PDB entry 8EP0 | electron microscopy, 4.90 A resolution (low resolution: residue-level contacts below are approximate; hydrogen-bond / salt-bridge calls are withheld) | chains A and F of the 8 polymer chains in the assembly

Chain A:
Name: Potassium voltage-gated channel subfamily H member 1
From: Rattus norvegicus
UniProtKB: Q63472 (KCNH1_RAT); residue numbers follow UniProt; this construct covers 10-722
Amino-acid sequence (713 residues; numbered 10 to 722; the number before each row is that of its first residue):
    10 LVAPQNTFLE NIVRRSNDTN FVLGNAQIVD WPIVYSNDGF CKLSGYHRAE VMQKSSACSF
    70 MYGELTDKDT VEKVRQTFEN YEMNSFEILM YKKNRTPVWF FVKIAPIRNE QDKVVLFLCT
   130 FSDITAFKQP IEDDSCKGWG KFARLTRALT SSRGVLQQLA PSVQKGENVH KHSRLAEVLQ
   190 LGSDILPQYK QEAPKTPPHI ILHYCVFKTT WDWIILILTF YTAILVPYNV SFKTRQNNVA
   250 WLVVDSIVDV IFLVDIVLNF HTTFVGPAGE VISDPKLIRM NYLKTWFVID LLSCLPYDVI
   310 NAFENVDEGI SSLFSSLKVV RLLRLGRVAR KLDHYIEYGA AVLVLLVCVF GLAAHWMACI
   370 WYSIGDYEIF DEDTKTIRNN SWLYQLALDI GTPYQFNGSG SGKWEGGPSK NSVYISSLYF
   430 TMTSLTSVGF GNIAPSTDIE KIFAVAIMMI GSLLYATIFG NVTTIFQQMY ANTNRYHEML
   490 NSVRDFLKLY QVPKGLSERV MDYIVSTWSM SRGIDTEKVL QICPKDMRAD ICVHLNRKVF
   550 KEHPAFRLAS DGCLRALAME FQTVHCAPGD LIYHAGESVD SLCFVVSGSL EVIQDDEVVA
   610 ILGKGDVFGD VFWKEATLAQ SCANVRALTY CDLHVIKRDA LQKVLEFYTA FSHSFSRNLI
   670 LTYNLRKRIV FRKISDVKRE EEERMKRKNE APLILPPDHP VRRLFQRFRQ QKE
Disordered / not traced: 407-411, 697-703
UniProt features mapped onto this chain:
  - region: Phe151 to Arg162 (Required for phosphatidylinositol bisphosphate binding), Tyr672 to Leu674 (Interaction with cyclic nucleotide-binding pocket)
  - motif: Ser436 to Asn441 (Selectivity filter)
  - glycosylation (N-linked (GlcNAc...) asparagine): Asn388, Asn406

Chain F:
Name: Calmodulin-1
From: Homo sapiens
UniProtKB: P0DP23 (CALM1_HUMAN); residues 6-147 here correspond to UniProt positions 7-148 (UniProt number = residue number + 1)
Amino-acid sequence (142 residues; each row starts with the number of its first residue):
     6 EEQIAEFKEA FSLFDKDGDG TITTKELGTV MRSLGQNPTE AELQDMINEV DADGNGTIDF
    66 PEFLTMMARK MKDTDSEEEI REAFRVFDKD GNGYISAAEL RHVMTNLGEK LTDEEVDEMI
   126 READIDGDGQ VNYEEFVQMM TA
UniProt features mapped onto this chain:
  - binding site (Ca(2+)): Asp20, Asp22, Asp24, Thr26, Glu31, Asp56, Asp58, Asn60, Thr62, Glu67, Asp93, Asp95, Asn97, Tyr99, Glu104, Asp129, Asp131, Asp133, Gln135, Glu140
  - modified residue: Lys21 (N6-acetyllysine), Thr44 (Phosphothreonine), Ser81 (Phosphoserine), Lys94 (N6-acetyllysine), Tyr99 (Phosphotyrosine), Ser101 (Phosphoserine), Thr110 (Phosphothreonine), Lys115 (N6,N6,N6-trimethyllysine), Tyr138 (Phosphotyrosine)
  - cross-link: Lys21 (Glycyl lysine isopeptide (Lys-Gly) (interchain with G-Cter in SUMO2))

How chain A and chain F interact:
Pairs across the interface - 12 pairs, chain A then chain F:
  Leu557(A) with Ile130(F); Asp131(F); Asn137(F); Glu139(F)
  Ala558(A) with Asp131(F)
  Ser559(A) with Ile130(F); Asp131(F)
  Ala659(A) with Ile130(F)
  Phe660(A) with Ile130(F)
  Ser663(A) with Ile130(F)
  Arg666(A) with Glu139(F); Gln143(F)
Interface residues without a listed pair, chain A (8 interface residues in all): Asp560

Summary:
8 residues of chain A face 5 of chain F across their interface. Curated annotation (UniProt) lists 20
Ca2+-binding residues on chain F.
Here chain A is Potassium voltage-gated channel subfamily H member 1 (Rattus norvegicus) and chain F is
Calmodulin-1 (Homo sapiens). Entry 8EP0 (Eag Kv channel with voltage sensor in the intermediate conformation)
was determined by electron microscopy together with 8EOW and 8EP1 from the same study.
